2B5I - chains B and C of the 4 polymer chains in the assembly; structure by X-ray diffraction, 2.30 A resolution.

== Chain B ==
Protein: Interleukin-2 receptor beta chain
From: Homo sapiens
Reference sequence: P14784 (IL2RB_HUMAN); residues 1-214 here correspond to UniProt positions 27-240 (UniProt number = residue number + 26)
Amino-acid sequence (214 residues; row label = number of the first residue in the row):
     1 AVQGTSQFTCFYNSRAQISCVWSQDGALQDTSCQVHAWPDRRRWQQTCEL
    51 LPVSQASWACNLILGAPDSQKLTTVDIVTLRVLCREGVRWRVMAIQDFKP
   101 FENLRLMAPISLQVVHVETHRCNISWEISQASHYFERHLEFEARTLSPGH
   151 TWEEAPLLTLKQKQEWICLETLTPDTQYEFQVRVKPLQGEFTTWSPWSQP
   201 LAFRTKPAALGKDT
Unresolved in the structure: 1-5, 25-30, 208-214
Cystine bridges: Cys-10/Cys-20, Cys-33/Cys-84, Cys-48/Cys-60
Glycans and other covalent adducts: N-acetylglucosamine (NAG) linked to Asn-123
Differences from the reference sequence: engineered mutation Gln-3 (Asn29 in P14784), Gln-17 (Asn43 in P14784), Gln-45 (Asn71 in P14784)
Curated features (UniProtKB/Swiss-Prot):
  - motif: Trp-194 to Ser-198 (WSXWS motif)
  - glycosylation: Asn-123 (N-linked (GlcNAc...) asparagine)

== Chain C ==
Protein: Cytokine receptor common gamma chain
From: Homo sapiens
Reference sequence: P31785 (IL2RG_HUMAN); residues 34-232 here correspond to UniProt positions 56-254 (UniProt number = residue number + 22)
Amino-acid sequence (199 residues; row label = number of the first residue in the row):
    34 PLPEVQCFVFNVEYMNCTWQSSSEPQPTNLTLHYWYKNSDNDKVQKCSHY
    84 LFSEEITSGCQLQKKEIHLYQTFVVQLQDPREPRRQATQMLKLQNLVIPW
   134 APENLTLHKLSESQLELNWNNRFLNHCLEHLVQYRTDWDHSWTEQSVDYR
   184 HKFSLPSVDGQKRYTFRVRSRFNPLCGSAQHWSEWSHPIHWGSNTSKEN
Unresolved in the structure: 225-232
Cystine bridges: Cys-40/Cys-50, Cys-80/Cys-93, Cys-160/Cys-209
Glycans and other covalent adducts: N-acetylglucosamine (NAG) linked to Asn-49, Asn-62, Asn-137
Differences from the reference sequence: engineered mutation Gln-53 (Asn75 in P31785)
Curated features (UniProtKB/Swiss-Prot):
  - motif: Trp-215 to Ser-219 (WSXWS motif)
  - glycosylation (N-linked (GlcNAc...) asparagine): Asn-49, Asn-62, Asn-137, Asn-227

== Interface between chain B and chain C ==
Contacting residue pairs - 40 pairs, chain B then chain C:
  Arg-121(B) / Lys-195(C)
  Glu-136(B) / Pro-207(C)
  Arg-137(B) / Glu-162(C)  salt bridge
  Arg-137(B) / Ser-179(C)  hydrogen bond
  Arg-137(B) / Val-180(C)
  Arg-137(B) / Asp-181(C)
  Arg-137(B) / Arg-183(C)  hydrogen bond (backbone-side chain)
  Arg-137(B) / Pro-207(C)
  His-138(B) / Asp-181(C)  salt bridge
  His-138(B) / Tyr-182(C)
  His-138(B) / Arg-183(C)
  Leu-139(B) / Arg-183(C)  hydrogen bond (backbone-side chain)
  Glu-140(B) / Arg-183(C)
  Leu-157(B) / Gln-147(C)  hydrogen bond (backbone-side chain)
  Leu-158(B) / Gln-147(C)
  Leu-158(B) / Pro-189(C)
  Thr-159(B) / Gln-147(C)  hydrogen bond (backbone-side chain)
  Thr-159(B) / Ser-187(C)  hydrogen bond (backbone-side chain)
  Thr-159(B) / Pro-189(C)
  Leu-160(B) / Ser-187(C)
  Leu-160(B) / Pro-189(C)  hydrophobic
  Lys-161(B) / Glu-149(C)  salt bridge
  Lys-161(B) / Arg-183(C)  hydrogen bond (backbone-side chain)
  Lys-161(B) / Lys-185(C)
  Lys-161(B) / Ser-187(C)  hydrogen bond (backbone-side chain)
  Gln-162(B) / Gln-178(C)
  Gln-162(B) / Arg-183(C)
  Gln-162(B) / Phe-186(C)
  Gln-162(B) / Ser-187(C)  hydrogen bond (side chain-backbone)
  Lys-163(B) / Gln-178(C)  hydrogen bond (backbone-side chain)
  Gln-164(B) / Gln-178(C)  hydrogen bond
  Gln-164(B) / Phe-186(C)
  Trp-166(B) / Tyr-167(C)
  Trp-166(B) / Thr-176(C)
  Ile-167(B) / Pro-189(C)  hydrophobic
  Cys-168(B) / Ser-190(C)
  Leu-169(B) / Ser-190(C)
  Glu-170(B) / Ser-190(C)  hydrogen bond (backbone-side chain)
  Glu-170(B) / Lys-195(C)  salt bridge
  Leu-187(B) / Arg-183(C)
Other interface residues (no listed pair), chain B (21 interface residues in all): Thr-171
Other interface residues (no listed pair), chain C (22 interface residues in all): Leu-143, Val-191, Asp-192, Tyr-197

== In short ==
21 residues of chain B and 22 residues of chain C are in contact, with 12 hydrogen bonds and 4 salt bridges.
Polar contacts include Arg-137(B)/Glu-162(C), His-138(B)/Asp-181(C) and Lys-161(B)/Glu-149(C). Covalently
linked N-acetylglucosamine: at Asn-123(B). N-acetylglucosamine is covalently linked to Asn-49(C), Asn-62(C)
and Asn-137(C).
Chain B is Interleukin-2 receptor beta chain and chain C is Cytokine receptor common gamma chain, both from
Homo sapiens; the structure, cytokine receptor complex, was determined by X-ray diffraction.
